PDB entry 5LSW | X-ray diffraction, 2.15 A resolution | chains A and B of the 4 polymer chains in the assembly

[Chain A]
Protein: Cell differentiation protein RCD1 homolog
From: Homo sapiens
UniProt: Q92600 (RCD1_HUMAN); numbering as in UniProt (aligned over 19-285)
Sequence (273 residues; each row starts with the number of its first residue):
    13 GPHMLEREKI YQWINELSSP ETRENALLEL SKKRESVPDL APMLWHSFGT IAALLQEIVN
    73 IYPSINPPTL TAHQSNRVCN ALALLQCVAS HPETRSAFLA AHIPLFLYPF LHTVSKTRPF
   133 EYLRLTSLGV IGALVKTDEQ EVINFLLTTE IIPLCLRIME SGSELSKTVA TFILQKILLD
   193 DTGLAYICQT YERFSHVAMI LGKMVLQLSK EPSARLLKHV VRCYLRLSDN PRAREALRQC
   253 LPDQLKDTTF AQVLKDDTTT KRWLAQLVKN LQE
Differences from the reference sequence: expression tag (13-18)

[Chain B]
Protein: LD12033p
UniProt: Q9VV48 (Q9VV48_DROME); residues 790-810 here = UniProt positions 790-810
Sequence (21 residues; numbered 790 to 810; the number before each row is that of its first residue):
   790 EGGIDSGMML QLEKNLVDIV D

[How chain A and chain B interact]
Residue-residue contacts - 40 pairs, chain A then chain B:
  R46(A) - N804(B)
  A84(A) - I793(B)
  H85(A) - G791(B)
  S87(A) - I793(B)
  N88(A) - G791(B)
  N88(A) - G792(B)
  N88(A) - M797(B)
  Q98(A) - N804(B)  hydrogen bond
  Q98(A) - I808(B)
  R130(A) - I793(B)  hydrogen bond (side chain-backbone)
  R130(A) - D794(B)  hydrogen bond (side chain-backbone)
  R130(A) - S795(B)
  R130(A) - M798(B)
  P131(A) - I793(B)  hydrophobic
  E133(A) - M798(B)
  Y134(A) - I793(B)  hydrophobic
  Y134(A) - M797(B)
  Y134(A) - M798(B)  hydrophobic
  Y134(A) - L801(B)  hydrophobic
  L137(A) - M798(B)  hydrophobic
  L137(A) - L801(B)  hydrophobic
  L137(A) - L805(B)  hydrophobic
  T138(A) - L801(B)
  G141(A) - L805(B)
  G141(A) - I808(B)
  G144(A) - I808(B)
  A145(A) - I808(B)
  K148(A) - D807(B)
  K148(A) - I808(B)  hydrogen bond (side chain-backbone)
  L177(A) - E802(B)
  L177(A) - L805(B)  hydrophobic
  T180(A) - V809(B)
  V181(A) - V809(B)  hydrophobic
  F184(A) - I808(B)
  F184(A) - V809(B)
  R227(A) - E802(B)  salt bridge
  R227(A) - V806(B)
  K230(A) - D810(B)  salt bridge
  H231(A) - V809(B)
  H231(A) - D810(B)  salt bridge
Also at the interface, not in a pair above, chain B (17 interface residues in all): E790
The authors on this interface:
  - specific contacts: A84(A)-I793(B), N88(A)-G791(B), Q98(A)-N804(B) (hydrogen bond), R130(A)-I793(B), P131(A)-I793(B), Y134(A)-I793(B)
  - interface residues, chain A: Y134(A), L137(A), G141(A), G144(A), A145(A), L177(A), T180(A), V181(A), F184(A)
  - hot spots on chain A (mutagenesis) - Y134D/G141W, V181E: abolished binding to LD12033p (chain B)
  - interface residues, chain B: I793(B), M798(B), L801(B), L805(B), I808(B), V809(B)
  - hot spots on chain B (mutagenesis) - I793E/L801E/L805E/V809E, L805E/V809E: abolished binding to Cell differentiation protein RCD1 homolog (chain A)

[Overview]
23 residues of chain A and 17 residues of chain B are in contact; the contacts include 4 hydrogen bonds and 3
salt bridges. Polar pairs include R227(A)-E802(B), K230(A)-D810(B) and H231(A)-D810(B). The paper describes
contacts between A84(A) and I793(B), N88(A) and G791(B) and R130(A) and I793(B) among others; a hydrogen bond
between Q98(A) and N804(B). The paper reports that Y134D/G141W and V181E of chain A abolish binding to
LD12033p (chain B); interface residues Y134(A), L137(A) and I793(B) among others; 4 substitutions were tested
in all.
Chain A is Cell differentiation protein RCD1 homolog (Homo sapiens) and chain B is LD12033p; the structure, A
CAF40-binding motif facilitates recruitment of the CCR4-NOT complex to mRNAs targeted by Drosophila Roquin,
was determined by X-ray diffraction.
